Entry 7N4E (electron microscopy, 3.80 A resolution); this record covers chains 1 and C of the 9 polymer chains in the assembly.

# Chain 1
Molecule: 61-nt DNA strand
Sequence (61 nucleotides; numbered 1 to 61; the number before each row is that of its first residue):
     1 CTTATTGAAT AAAATTGGGT AAATTTGACA CTATAATGGG TTAATTCGCT CGTTGTGGTA
    61 G
Unresolved in the structure: 1-19, 45-48

# Chain C
Protein: DNA-directed RNA polymerase subunit beta
Source organism: Escherichia coli
Notes: EC 2.7.7.6
Reference sequence: P0A8V4 (RPOB_ECO57); residues 1-1342 here = UniProt positions 1-1342
Sequence (1342 residues; row label = number of the first residue in the row):
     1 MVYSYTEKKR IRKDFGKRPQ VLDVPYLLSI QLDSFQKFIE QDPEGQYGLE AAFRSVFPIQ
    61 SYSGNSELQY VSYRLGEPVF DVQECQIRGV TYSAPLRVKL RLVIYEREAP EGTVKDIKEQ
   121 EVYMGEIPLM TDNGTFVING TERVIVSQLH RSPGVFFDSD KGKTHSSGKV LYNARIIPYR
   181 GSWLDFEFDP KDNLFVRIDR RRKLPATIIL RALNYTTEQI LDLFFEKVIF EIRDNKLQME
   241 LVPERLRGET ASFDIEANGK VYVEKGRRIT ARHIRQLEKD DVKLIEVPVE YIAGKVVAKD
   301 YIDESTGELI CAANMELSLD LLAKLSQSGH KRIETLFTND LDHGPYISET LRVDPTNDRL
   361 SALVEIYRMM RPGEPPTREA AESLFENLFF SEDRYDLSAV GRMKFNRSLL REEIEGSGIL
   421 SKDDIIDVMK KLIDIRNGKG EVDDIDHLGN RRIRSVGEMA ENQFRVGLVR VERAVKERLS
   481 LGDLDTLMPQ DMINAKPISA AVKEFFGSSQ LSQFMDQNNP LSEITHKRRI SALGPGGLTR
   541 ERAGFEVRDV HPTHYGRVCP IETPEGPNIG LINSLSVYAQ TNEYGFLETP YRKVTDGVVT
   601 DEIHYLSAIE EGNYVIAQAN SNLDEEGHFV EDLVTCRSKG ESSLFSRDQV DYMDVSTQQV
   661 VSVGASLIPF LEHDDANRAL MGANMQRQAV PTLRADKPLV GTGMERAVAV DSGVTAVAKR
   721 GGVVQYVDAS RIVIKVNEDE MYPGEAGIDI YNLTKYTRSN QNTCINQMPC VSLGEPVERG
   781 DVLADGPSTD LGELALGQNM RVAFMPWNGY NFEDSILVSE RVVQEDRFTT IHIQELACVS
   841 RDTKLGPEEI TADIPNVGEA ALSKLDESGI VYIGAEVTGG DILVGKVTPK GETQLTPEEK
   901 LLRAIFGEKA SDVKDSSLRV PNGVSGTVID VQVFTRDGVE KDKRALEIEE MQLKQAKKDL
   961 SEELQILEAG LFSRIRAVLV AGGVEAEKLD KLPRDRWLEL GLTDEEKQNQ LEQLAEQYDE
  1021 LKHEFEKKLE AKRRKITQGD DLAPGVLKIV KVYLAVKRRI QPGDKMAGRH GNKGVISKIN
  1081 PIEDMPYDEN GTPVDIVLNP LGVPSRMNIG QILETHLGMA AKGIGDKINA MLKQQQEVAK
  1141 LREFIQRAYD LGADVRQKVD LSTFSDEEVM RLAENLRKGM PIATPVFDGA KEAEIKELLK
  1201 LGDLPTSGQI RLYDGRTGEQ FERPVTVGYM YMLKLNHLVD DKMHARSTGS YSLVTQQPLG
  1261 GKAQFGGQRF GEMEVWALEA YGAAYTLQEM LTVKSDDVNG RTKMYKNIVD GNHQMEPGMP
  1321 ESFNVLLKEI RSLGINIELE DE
Unresolved in the structure: 1-2
UniProt features mapped onto this chain:
  - modified residue (N6-acetyllysine): Lys1022, Lys1200

# How chain 1 and chain C interact
Pairs across the interface - 11 pairs, chain 1 then chain C:
  DG38(1) - Glu374(C)  base contact
  DG39(1) - Arg371(C)  base contact
  DG40(1) - Arg371(C)  hydrogen bond to the base
  DT41(1) - Arg371(C)  hydrogen bond to the base
  DA43(1) - Gly181(C)  hydrogen bond to the base
  DA44(1) - Trp183(C)  stacking on the base
  DA44(1) - Asp199(C)  base contact
  DA44(1) - Arg200(C)  hydrogen bond to the phosphate
  DC49(1) - Arg200(C)  salt bridge to the phosphate
  DC49(1) - Glu541(C)  base contact
  DC49(1) - Arg542(C)  sugar contact

# Overview
7 residues of chain 1 and 8 residues of chain C are in contact; the contacts include 4 hydrogen bonds, 1 salt
bridge and 1 aromatic stacking contact. Polar contacts include DG40(1)-Arg371(C), DT41(1)-Arg371(C) and
DA43(1)-Gly181(C).
Here chain 1 is a 61-nt DNA strand and chain C is DNA-directed RNA polymerase subunit beta (Escherichia coli).
Entry 7N4E (Escherichia coli sigma 70-dependent paused transcription elongation complex) was determined by
electron microscopy.
